PDB entry 5VSW | X-ray diffraction, 4.29 A resolution (low resolution: residue-level contacts below are approximate; hydrogen-bond / salt-bridge calls are withheld) | chains D and M of the 7 polymer chains in the assembly

# Chain D
Molecule: DNA-directed RNA polymerase subunit beta'
Organism: Escherichia coli (strain K12)
Notes: EC 2.7.7.6
UniProt: P0A8T7 (RPOC_ECOLI); numbering as in UniProt (aligned over 1-1407)
Chain sequence (1407 residues; each row starts with the number of its first residue):
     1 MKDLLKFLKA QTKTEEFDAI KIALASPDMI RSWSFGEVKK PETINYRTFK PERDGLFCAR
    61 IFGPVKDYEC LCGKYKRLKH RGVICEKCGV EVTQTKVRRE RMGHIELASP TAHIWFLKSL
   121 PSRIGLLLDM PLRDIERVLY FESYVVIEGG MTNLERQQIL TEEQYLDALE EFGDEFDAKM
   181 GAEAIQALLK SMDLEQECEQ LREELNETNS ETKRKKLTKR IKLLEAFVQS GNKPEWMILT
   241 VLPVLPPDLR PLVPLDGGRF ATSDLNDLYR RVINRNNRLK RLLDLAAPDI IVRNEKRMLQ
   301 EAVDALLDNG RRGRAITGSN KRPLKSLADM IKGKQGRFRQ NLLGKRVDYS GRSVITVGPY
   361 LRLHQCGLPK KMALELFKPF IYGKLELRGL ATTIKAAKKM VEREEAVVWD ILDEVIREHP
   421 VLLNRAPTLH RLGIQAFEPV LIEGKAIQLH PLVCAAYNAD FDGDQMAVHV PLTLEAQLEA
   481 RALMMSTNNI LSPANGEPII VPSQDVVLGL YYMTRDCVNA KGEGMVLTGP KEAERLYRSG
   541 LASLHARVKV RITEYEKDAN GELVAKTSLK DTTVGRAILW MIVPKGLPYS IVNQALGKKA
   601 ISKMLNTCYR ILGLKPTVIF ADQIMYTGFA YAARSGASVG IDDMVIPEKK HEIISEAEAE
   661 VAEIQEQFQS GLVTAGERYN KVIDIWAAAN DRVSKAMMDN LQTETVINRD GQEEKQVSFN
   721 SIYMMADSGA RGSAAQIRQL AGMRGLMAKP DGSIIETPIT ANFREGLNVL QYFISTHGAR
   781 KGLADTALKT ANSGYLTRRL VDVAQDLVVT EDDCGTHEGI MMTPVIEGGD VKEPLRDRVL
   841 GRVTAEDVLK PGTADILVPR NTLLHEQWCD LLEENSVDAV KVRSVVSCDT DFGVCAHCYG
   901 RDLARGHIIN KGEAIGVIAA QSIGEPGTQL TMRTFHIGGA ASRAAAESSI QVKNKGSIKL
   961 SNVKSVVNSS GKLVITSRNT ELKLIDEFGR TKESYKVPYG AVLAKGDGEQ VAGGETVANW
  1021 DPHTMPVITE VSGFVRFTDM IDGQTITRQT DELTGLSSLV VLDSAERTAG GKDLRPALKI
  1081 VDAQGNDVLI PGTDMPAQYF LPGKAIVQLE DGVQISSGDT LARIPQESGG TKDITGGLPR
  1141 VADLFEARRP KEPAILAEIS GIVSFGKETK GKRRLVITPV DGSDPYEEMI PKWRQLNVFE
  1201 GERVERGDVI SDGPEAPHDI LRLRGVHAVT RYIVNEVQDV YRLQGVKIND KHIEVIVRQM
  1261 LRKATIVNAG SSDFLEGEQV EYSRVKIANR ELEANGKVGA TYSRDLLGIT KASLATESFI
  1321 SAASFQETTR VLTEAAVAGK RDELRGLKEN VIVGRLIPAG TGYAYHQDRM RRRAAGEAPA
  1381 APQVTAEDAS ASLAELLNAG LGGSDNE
Not modelled in the structure: 1-7, 938-1133, 1377-1407
Metal / ion sites: Zn2+ site 1: C70, C72, C85, C88; Mg2+: D460, D462, D464; Zn2+ site 2: C814, C888, C895, C898
Residues lining bound ligands:
  - guanosine-5',3'-tetraphosphate (G4P), molecule 1: R362, H364, R417, K615, V618, I619, D622, Q623
  - guanosine-5',3'-tetraphosphate (G4P), molecule 2: G676, E677, N680, I683, D684
Curated features (UniProtKB/Swiss-Prot):
  - binding site (Zn(2+)): C70, C72, C85, C88, C814, C888, C895, C898
  - binding site (Mg(2+)): D460, D462, D464
  - modified residue: K983 (N6-acetyllysine)
From the paper describing this entry:
  - binding site for guanosine-5',3'-tetraphosphate: R362, H364, I619, D622, N680, I683, D684

# Chain M
Molecule: RNA polymerase-binding transcription factor DksA
Organism: Escherichia coli (strain K12)
UniProt: P0ABS1 (DKSA_ECOLI); residue numbers follow UniProt; this construct covers 1-151
Chain sequence (151 residues; row label = number of the first residue in the row):
     1 MQEGQNRKTS SLSILAIAGV EPYQEKPGEE YMNEAQLAHF RRILEAWRNQ LRDEVDRTVT
    61 HMQDEAANFP DPVDRAAQEE EFSLELRNRD RERKLIKKIE KTLKKVEDED FGYCESCGVE
   121 IGIRRLEARP TADLCIDCKT LAEIREKQMA G
Not modelled in the structure: 1-11
Metal / ion sites: Zn2+: C114, C117, C135, C138
Residues lining bound ligands: guanosine-5',3'-tetraphosphate (G4P): R91, K94, L95, K98, K139
Curated features (UniProtKB/Swiss-Prot):
  - zinc finger: C114 to C138 (dksA C4-type)
  - binding site (Zn(2+)): C114, C117, C135, C138
From the paper describing this entry:
  - binding site for guanosine-5',3'-tetraphosphate: R91, K94, L95, K98, K139

# Interface between chain D and chain M
Residue-residue contacts (75; chain D residue first):
  N458(D) with P70(M)
  D460(D) with D71(M); V73(M)
  D462(D) with D71(M); V73(M)
  K598(D) with N68(M)
  E660(D) with L12(M)
  I664(D) with L12(M); R129(M)
  Q667(D) with A128(M)
  G671(D) with R125(M); I136(M)
  L672(D) with R125(M)
  V673(D) with A128(M); R129(M); I136(M)
  T674(D) with R125(M); I136(M); K139(M)
  A675(D) with E143(M)
  G676(D) with E143(M)
  E677(D) with R129(M); A132(M)
  R678(D) with R129(M)
  K681(D) with L12(M); I14(M); A128(M); R129(M)
  D691(D) with E54(M)
  R731(D) with D71(M); D74(M)
  S733(D) with H61(M)
  A735(D) with H61(M)
  Q739(D) with E81(M)
  R744(D) with E80(M)
  L746(D) with L84(M)
  M747(D) with E80(M); L84(M)
  A748(D) with L84(M)
  S753(D) with R91(M)
  S775(D) with E80(M)
  G778(D) with E80(M)
  A779(D) with E80(M)
  G782(D) with A76(M); E79(M)
  L783(D) with A76(M)
  D785(D) with E79(M)
  T786(D) with R75(M); A76(M); E79(M)
  K789(D) with E79(M)
  T790(D) with R75(M)
  K832(D) with Q63(M)
  E925(D) with F69(M)
  T928(D) with R75(M)
  Q929(D) with A66(M); A67(M); F69(M)
  T931(D) with L86(M)
  T934(D) with R87(M)
  F935(D) with L86(M); R89(M)
  H936(D) with R89(M); D90(M); R93(M)
  I937(D) with R89(M); R93(M)
  R1242(D) with Q63(M)
  L1243(D) with Q63(M)
  Q1244(D) with M62(M); Q63(M); A66(M); A67(M)
  G1245(D) with Q63(M); A67(M)
Other interface residues (no listed pair), chain D (56 interface residues in all): Y679, D684, I685, Q736, G752, I754, R933, V1246
Other interface residues (no listed pair), chain M (39 interface residues in all): S13, V59, E65, P72, L95, T131
Interface features reported in the paper:
  - residue pairs: E677(D)-R129(M), D71(M)-R731(D), A76(M)-L783(D), A76(M)-T786(D)

# Overview
56 residues of chain D face 39 of chain M across their interface. The authors report contacts between E677(D)
and R129(M), D71(M) and R731(D) and A76(M) and L783(D) among others. One guanosine-5',3'-tetraphosphate
molecule is bound between chain D and chain M. From the paper: a binding site for
guanosine-5',3'-tetraphosphate at R362(D), H364(D) and R91(M) among others.
Chain D is DNA-directed RNA polymerase subunit beta' and chain M is RNA polymerase-binding transcription
factor DksA, both from Escherichia coli (strain K12); the structure, X-ray crystal structure of Escherichia
coli RNA polymerase and DksA/ppGpp complex, was determined by X-ray diffraction, deposited together with 5W1S
and 5W1T.
